Entry 8IXA (electron microscopy, 4.20 A resolution (low resolution: residue-level contacts below are approximate; hydrogen-bond / salt-bridge calls are withheld)); this record covers chains I and Y of the 27 polymer chains in the assembly.

# Chain I
Protein: Tubulin alpha-1A chain
Organism: Mus musculus
Notes: EC 3.6.5.-
Reference sequence: P68369 (TBA1A_MOUSE); the construct has insertions or renumbered stretches relative to UniProt, so the offset changes along the chain: 1-42 = UniProt 1-42; 49-457 = UniProt 43-451
Sequence (457 residues; each row starts with the number of its first residue):
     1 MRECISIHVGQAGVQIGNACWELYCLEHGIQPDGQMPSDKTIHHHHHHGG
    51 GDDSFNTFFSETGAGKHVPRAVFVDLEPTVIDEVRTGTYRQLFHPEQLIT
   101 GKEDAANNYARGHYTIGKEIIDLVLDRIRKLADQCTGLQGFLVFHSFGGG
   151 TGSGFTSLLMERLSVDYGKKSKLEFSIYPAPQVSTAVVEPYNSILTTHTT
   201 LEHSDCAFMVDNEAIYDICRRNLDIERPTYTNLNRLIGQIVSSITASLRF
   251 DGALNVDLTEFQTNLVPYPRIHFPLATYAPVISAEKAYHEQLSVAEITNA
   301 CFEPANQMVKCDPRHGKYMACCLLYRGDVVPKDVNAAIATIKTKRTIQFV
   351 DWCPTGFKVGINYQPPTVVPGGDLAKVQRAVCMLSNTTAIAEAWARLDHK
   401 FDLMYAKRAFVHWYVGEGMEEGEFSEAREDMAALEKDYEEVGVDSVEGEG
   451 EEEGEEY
Disordered / not traced: 1, 37-51, 444-457
Differences from the reference sequence: insertion (43-48)
Residues lining bound ligands: GTP (guanosine-5'-triphosphate): Gly10, Gln11, Ala12, Gln15, Asp75, Glu77, Asp104, Ala105, Ala106, Asn107, Ser146, Gly148, Gly149, Gly150, Thr151, Gly152, Ile177, Thr185, Asn212, Tyr230, Leu233, Asn234
UniProt features mapped onto this chain:
  - active site: Glu260
  - binding site (GTP): Gly10, Gln11, Ala12, Gln15, Glu77, Ala105, Ser146, Gly149, Gly150, Thr151, Gly152, Thr185, Glu189, Asn212, Tyr230, Asn234, Leu258
  - binding site (Mg(2+)): Glu77
  - site: Tyr457 (Involved in polymerization)
  - modified residue: Lys40 (N6-acetyllysine), Tyr288 (3'-nitrotyrosine), Ser445 (Phosphoserine), Glu449 (5-glutamyl polyglutamate), Glu451 (5-glutamyl polyglutamate), Tyr457 (3'-nitrotyrosine)

# Chain Y
Protein: Kinesin-1 heavy chain
Organism: Homo sapiens
Reference sequence: P33176 (KINH_HUMAN); numbering as in UniProt (aligned over 1-349)
Sequence (372 residues; numbered -22 to 349; the number before each row is that of its first residue; numbers below 1 keep their minus sign (Met-22 is residue -22)):
   -22 MGSSHHHHHHSSGLVPRGSHMASMADLAECNIKVMCRFRPLNESEVNRGD
    28 KYIAKFQGEDTVVIASKPYAFDRVFQSSTSQEQVYNDCAKKIVKDVLEGY
    78 NGTIFAYGQTSSGKTHTMEGKLHDPEGMGIIPRIVQDIFNYIYSMDENLE
   128 FHIKVSYFEIYLDKIRDLLDVSKTNLSVHEDKNRVPYVKGCTERFVCSPD
   178 EVMDTIDEGKSNRHVAVTNMNEHSSRSHSIFLINVKQENTQTEQKLSGKL
   228 YLVDLAGSAKVSKTGAEGAVLDEAKNINKSLSALGNVISALAEGSTYVPY
   278 RDSKMTRILQDSLGGNCRTTIVICCSPSSYNESETKSTLLFGQRAKTIKN
   328 TVCVNVELTAEQWKKKYEKEKE
Disordered / not traced: -22 to 4, 330-349
Differences from the reference sequence: initiating methionine (-22); expression tag (-21 to 0); conflict Ala236 (Glu in P33176)
Residues lining bound ligands: ATP (adenosine-5'-triphosphate): Arg14, Arg16, Pro17, Gln86, Thr87, Ser88, Ser89, Gly90, Lys91, Thr92, His93, Asn198, Glu199, His200, Ser201, Ser202, Asp231, Leu232, Ala233, Gly234
UniProt features mapped onto this chain:
  - binding site (ATP): Gly85 to Thr92
  - modified residue: Ala2 (N-acetylalanine)
  - cross-link: Lys213 (Glycyl lysine isopeptide (Lys-Gly) (interchain with G-Cter in SUMO2))

# Interface between chain I and chain Y
Contacting residue pairs - 24 pairs, chain I then chain Y:
  Tyr114(I) - Val238(Y)
  Thr115(I) - Leu248(Y)
  Thr115(I) - Lys252(Y)
  Lys118(I) - Val238(Y)
  Lys118(I) - Glu244(Y)
  His412(I) - Lys256(Y)
  Val415(I) - Lys252(Y)
  Val415(I) - Asn255(Y)
  Val415(I) - Lys256(Y)
  Val415(I) - Ser259(Y)
  Gly416(I) - Lys252(Y)
  Gly416(I) - Lys256(Y)
  Glu417(I) - Lys252(Y)
  Gly418(I) - Ala236(Y)
  Gly418(I) - Ala251(Y)
  Gly418(I) - Asn255(Y)
  Met419(I) - Val238(Y)
  Met419(I) - Asn255(Y)
  Glu420(I) - Ser235(Y)
  Glu420(I) - Ala236(Y)
  Glu420(I) - Lys237(Y)
  Gly422(I) - Lys237(Y)
  Glu423(I) - Lys237(Y)
  Glu426(I) - Ser310(Y)
Interface residues without a listed pair, chain I (15 interface residues in all): Arg408, Glu421
Interface residues without a listed pair, chain Y (19 interface residues in all): Ala243, Asn263, Ser266, Glu309, Glu311, Ser314, Arg321

# Summary
15 residues of chain I and 19 residues of chain Y are in contact. Chain I binds GTP. Bound to chain Y: ATP.
Here chain I is Tubulin alpha-1A chain (Mus musculus) and chain Y is Kinesin-1 heavy chain (Homo sapiens).
Entry 8IXA (GMPCPP-Alpha1A/Beta2A-microtubule decorated with kinesin non-seam region) was determined by
electron microscopy (same publication as 8IXB, 8IXD, 8IXE, 8IXF and 8IXG).
